PDB entry 2DWZ | X-ray diffraction, 2.40 A resolution | chains A and B

== Chain A ==
Name: 26S proteasome non-ATPase regulatory subunit 10
From: Mus musculus
Reference sequence: Q9Z2X2 (PSD10_MOUSE); residue numbers follow UniProt; this construct covers 1-231
Sequence (231 residues; row label = number of the first residue in the row):
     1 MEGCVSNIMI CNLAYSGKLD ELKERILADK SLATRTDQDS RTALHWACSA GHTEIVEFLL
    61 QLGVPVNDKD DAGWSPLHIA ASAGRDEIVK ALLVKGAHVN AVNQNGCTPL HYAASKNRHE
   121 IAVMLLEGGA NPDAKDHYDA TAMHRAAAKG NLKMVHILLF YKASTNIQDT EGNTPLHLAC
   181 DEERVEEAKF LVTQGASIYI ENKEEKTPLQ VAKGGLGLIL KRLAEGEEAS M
Unresolved in the structure: 1-3, 230-231

== Chain B ==
Name: 26S protease regulatory subunit 6B
From: Rattus norvegicus
Notes: fragment: c-terminal domain
Reference sequence: Q63570 (PRS6B_RAT); residues 337-418 here = UniProt positions 337-418
Sequence (83 residues; each row starts with the number of its first residue):
   336 MDRRQKRLIF STITSKMNLS EEVDLEDYVA RPDKISGADI NSICQESGML AVRENRYIVL
   396 AKDFEKAYKT VIKKDEQEHE FYK
Unresolved in the structure: 409-418
Sequence notes: initiating methionine (336)

== How chain A and chain B interact ==
Residue-residue contacts (56):
  Cys4(A) - Asn390(B)
  Cys4(A) - Arg391(B)
  Cys4(A) - Tyr392(B)
  Val5(A) - Arg391(B)
  Val5(A) - Tyr392(B)  hydrophobic
  Val5(A) - Ile393(B)  hydrophobic
  Tyr15(A) - Tyr392(B)
  Gln38(A) - Glu389(B)
  Gln38(A) - Lys397(B)
  Asp39(A) - Glu389(B)
  Asp39(A) - Arg391(B)  salt bridge
  Asp39(A) - Leu395(B)
  Asp39(A) - Lys397(B)  salt bridge
  Arg41(A) - Glu357(B)  salt bridge
  Arg41(A) - Leu395(B)
  Ser49(A) - Glu357(B)  hydrogen bond
  Asp71(A) - Lys397(B)  salt bridge
  Ala72(A) - Lys397(B)
  Trp74(A) - Glu357(B)
  Trp74(A) - Ala396(B)
  Ile79(A) - Glu357(B)
  Ser82(A) - Glu356(B)
  Ser82(A) - Glu357(B)  hydrogen bond (side chain-backbone)
  Ala83(A) - Glu356(B)
  Arg85(A) - Glu356(B)
  Gln104(A) - Glu400(B)
  Asn105(A) - Asp362(B)
  Asn105(A) - Arg366(B)
  Cys107(A) - Asp362(B)
  Tyr112(A) - Asp359(B)
  Tyr112(A) - Asp362(B)  hydrogen bond
  Ser115(A) - Asp359(B)  hydrogen bond
  Ser115(A) - Glu361(B)
  Lys116(A) - Glu356(B)  hydrogen bond (side chain-backbone)
  Lys116(A) - Glu357(B)
  Lys116(A) - Val358(B)  hydrogen bond (side chain-backbone)
  Lys116(A) - Asp359(B)
  Tyr138(A) - Arg366(B)  hydrogen bond
  Tyr138(A) - Pro367(B)
  Arg145(A) - Glu361(B)
  Arg145(A) - Asp362(B)  salt bridge
  Arg145(A) - Ala365(B)
  Lys149(A) - Arg342(B)
  Lys149(A) - Glu361(B)
  Thr170(A) - Pro367(B)
  Glu171(A) - Arg338(B)  salt bridge
  Glu171(A) - Arg366(B)
  Glu171(A) - Pro367(B)
  Asp181(A) - Arg338(B)
  Asp181(A) - Arg339(B)  hydrogen bond (backbone-side chain)
  Glu182(A) - Arg338(B)
  Glu182(A) - Arg339(B)
  Glu182(A) - Arg342(B)  salt bridge
  Glu183(A) - Arg339(B)  salt bridge
  Arg184(A) - Arg342(B)
  Lys213(A) - Arg339(B)
Also at the interface, not in a pair above, chain A (33 interface residues in all): Trp46, Arg118, Ala148
Also at the interface, not in a pair above, chain B (22 interface residues in all): Ser355

== Summary ==
Chain A and chain B form an interface of 33 and 22 residues respectively, with 8 hydrogen bonds and 8 salt
bridges. Polar pairs include Asp39(A)-Arg391(B), Asp39(A)-Lys397(B) and Arg41(A)-Glu357(B).
Here chain A is 26S proteasome non-ATPase regulatory subunit 10 (Mus musculus) and chain B is 26S protease
regulatory subunit 6B (Rattus norvegicus). Entry 2DWZ (Structure of the Oncoprotein Gankyrin in Complex with
S6 ATPase of the 26S Proteasome) was determined by X-ray diffraction.
